Entry 4IHJ (X-ray diffraction, 2.00 A resolution); this record covers chains B and F of the 6 polymer chains in the assembly.

# Chain B
Molecule: Tubulin beta-2B chain
From: Bos taurus
UniProt: Q6B856 (TBB2B_BOVIN); the author numbering skips numbers that UniProt does not, so the offset changes along the chain: 1-42 = UniProt 1-42; 45-360 = UniProt 43-358; 369-455 = UniProt 359-445
Chain sequence (445 residues; numbered 1 to 455; 10 numbers in that range are skipped by the numbering (no residue carries them; nothing is unmodelled there); the number before each row is that of its first residue):
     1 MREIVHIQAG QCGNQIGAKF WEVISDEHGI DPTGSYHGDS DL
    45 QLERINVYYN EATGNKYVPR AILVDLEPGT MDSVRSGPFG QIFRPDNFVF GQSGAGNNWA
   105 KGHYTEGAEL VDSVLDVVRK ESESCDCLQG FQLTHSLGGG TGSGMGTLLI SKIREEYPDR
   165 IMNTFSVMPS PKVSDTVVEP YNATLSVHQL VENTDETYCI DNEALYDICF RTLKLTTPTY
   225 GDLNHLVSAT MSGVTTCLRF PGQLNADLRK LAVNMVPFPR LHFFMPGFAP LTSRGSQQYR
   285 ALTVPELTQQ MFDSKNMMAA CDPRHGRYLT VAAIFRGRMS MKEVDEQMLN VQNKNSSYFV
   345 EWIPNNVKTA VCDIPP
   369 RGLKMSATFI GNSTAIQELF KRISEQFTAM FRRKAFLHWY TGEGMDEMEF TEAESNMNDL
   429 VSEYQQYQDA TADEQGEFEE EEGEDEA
Not modelled in the structure: 278-283, 439-455
Curated features (UniProtKB/Swiss-Prot):
  - motif: Met1 to Ile4 (MREI motif)
  - binding site (GTP): Gln11, Glu71, Ser140, Gly144, Thr145, Gly146, Asn206, Asn228
  - binding site (Mg(2+)): Glu71
  - modified residue: Ser40 (Phosphoserine), Thr57 (Phosphothreonine), Lys60 (N6-acetyllysine), Ser174 (Phosphoserine), Thr287 (Phosphothreonine), Thr292 (Phosphothreonine), Arg320 (Omega-N-methylarginine), Glu448 (5-glutamyl polyglutamate)
  - cross-link (Glycyl lysine isopeptide (Lys-Gly)): Lys60 (interchain with G-Cter in ubiquitin), Lys326 (interchain with G-Cter in ubiquitin)
Metal / ion sites: Mg2+: Gln11 (together with GDP); Ca2+ near Glu113 (its only coordinating residue here)
Ligand contacts: GDP (guanosine-5'-diphosphate): Gly10, Gln11, Cys12, Gln15, Ile16, Asp69, Ala99, Asn101, Ser140, Gly142, Gly143, Gly144, Thr145, Gly146, Ser147, Val171, Pro173, Val177, Asp179, Glu183, Asn206, Leu209, Tyr224, Leu227, Asn228

# Chain F
Molecule: Tubulin tyrosine ligase, ttl
From: Gallus gallus
UniProt: E1BQ43 (E1BQ43_CHICK); residue numbers follow UniProt; this construct covers 1-378
Chain sequence (384 residues; row label = number of the first residue in the row):
     1 MYTFVVRDEN SSVYAEVSRL LLATGQWKRL RKDNPRFNLM LGERNRLPFG RLGHEPGLVQ
    61 LVNYYRGADK LCRKASLVKL IKTSPELSES CTWFPESYVI YPTNLKTPVA PAQNGIRHLI
   121 NNTRTDEREV FLAAYNRRRE GREGNVWIAK SSAGAKGEGI LISSEASELL DFIDEQGQVH
   181 VIQKYLEKPL LLEPGHRKFD IRSWVLVDHL YNIYLYREGV LRTSSEPYNS ANFQDKTCHL
   241 TNHCIQKEYS KNYGRYEEGN EMFFEEFNQY LMDALNTTLE NSILLQIKHI IRSCLMCIEP
   301 AISTKHLHYQ SFQLFGFDFM VDEELKVWLI EVNGAPACAQ KLYAELCQGI VDVAISSVFP
   361 LADTGQKTSQ PTSIFIKLHH HHHH
Not modelled in the structure: 103-124, 153-159, 176-178, 363-370
Differences from the reference sequence: expression tag (379-384)
Metal / ion sites: Mg2+ site 1: Asp318, Glu331 (together with ADP); Mg2+ site 2: Glu331, Asn333 (together with ADP)
Ligand contacts: ADP (adenosine-5'-diphosphate): Lys74, Pro95, Ile148, Lys150, Ile160, Gln183, Lys184, Tyr185, Leu186, Lys198, Asp200, His239, Leu240, Thr241, Asn242, Asp318, Met320, Ile330, Glu331
What the authors report for this chain:
  - mutagenesis - R36E, R51A, R51A/H54A, H54A, R66E, S152E: decreased catalytic activity
  - mutagenesis - E331Q: abolished catalytic activity (citing earlier work)
  - mutagenesis - S76E: unchanged catalytic activity
  - post-translational modification sites: Ser76, Ser152 (citing earlier work)
  - Mg2+ coordination: Asp318, Glu331

# Interface between chain B and chain F
Pairs across the interface - 14 pairs, chain B then chain F:
  Arg311(B) with Arg31(F)
  Leu333(B) with Pro56(F); Gly57(F)
  Gln336(B) with Arg36(F), hydrogen bond
  Asn337(B) with Arg36(F), hydrogen bond; Pro56(F); Gly57(F); Leu58(F)
  Lys338(B) with Met1(F)
  Ser340(B) with Leu30(F); Asn34(F), hydrogen bond; Arg36(F)
  Glu345(B) with Arg31(F), salt bridge
  Asn349(B) with Arg36(F)
Also at the interface, not in a pair above, chain F (9 interface residues in all): Thr3
From the paper, about this interface:
  - specific contacts: Leu333(B)-Pro56(F) (hydrophobic contact), Gln336(B)-Arg36(F) (hydrogen bond), Asn337(B)-Arg36(F) (hydrogen bond)

# Summary
Chain B and chain F form an interface of 8 and 9 residues respectively; the contacts include 3 hydrogen bonds
and 1 salt bridge. Polar pairs include Glu345(B)-Arg31(F), Gln336(B)-Arg36(F) and Asn337(B)-Arg36(F). The
authors report a hydrophobic contact between Leu333(B) and Pro56(F); hydrogen bonds between Gln336(B) and
Arg36(F) and Asn337(B) and Arg36(F). The paper reports that R36E, R51A and R51A/H54A of chain F, among others,
reduce catalytic activity; Mg2+ coordination by Asp318(F) and Glu331(F); 8 substitutions were tested in all.
Chain B is Tubulin beta-2B chain (Bos taurus) and chain F is Tubulin tyrosine ligase, ttl (Gallus gallus); the
structure, Crystal structure of tubulin-stathmin-TTL-ADP complex, was determined by X-ray diffraction,
deposited together with 4IIJ.
